6GYU - chains B and A of the 5 polymer chains in the assembly; structure by electron microscopy, 3.00 A resolution.

# Chain B
Molecule: Centromere DNA-binding protein complex CBF3 subunit B
Source organism: Saccharomyces cerevisiae (strain ATCC 204508 / S288c)
UniProt: P40969 (CBF3B_YEAST); residue numbers follow UniProt; this construct covers 1-608
Chain sequence (608 residues; each row starts with the number of its first residue):
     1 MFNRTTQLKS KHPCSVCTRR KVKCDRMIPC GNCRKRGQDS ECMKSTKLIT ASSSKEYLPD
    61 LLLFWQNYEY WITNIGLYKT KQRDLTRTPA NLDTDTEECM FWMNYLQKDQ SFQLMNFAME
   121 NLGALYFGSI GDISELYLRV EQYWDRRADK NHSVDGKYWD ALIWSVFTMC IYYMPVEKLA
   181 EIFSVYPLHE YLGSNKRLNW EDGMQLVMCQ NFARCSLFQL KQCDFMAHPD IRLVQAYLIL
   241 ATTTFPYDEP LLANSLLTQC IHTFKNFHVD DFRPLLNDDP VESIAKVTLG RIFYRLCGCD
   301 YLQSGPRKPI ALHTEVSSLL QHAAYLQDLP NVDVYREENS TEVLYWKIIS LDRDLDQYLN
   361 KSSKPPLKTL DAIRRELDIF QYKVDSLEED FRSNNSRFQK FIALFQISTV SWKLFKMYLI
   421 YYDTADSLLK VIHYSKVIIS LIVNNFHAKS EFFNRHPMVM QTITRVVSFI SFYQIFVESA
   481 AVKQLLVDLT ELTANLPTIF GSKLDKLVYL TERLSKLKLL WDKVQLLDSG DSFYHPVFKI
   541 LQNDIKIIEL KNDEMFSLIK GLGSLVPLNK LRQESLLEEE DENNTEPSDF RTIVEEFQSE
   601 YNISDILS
Not modelled in the structure: 320-330, 570-587
Disulfide bonds: C99-C215
Ion coordination: Zn2+ site 1: C14, C17, C24, C30; Zn2+ site 2: C14, C30, C33, C42
Curated features (UniProtKB/Swiss-Prot):
  - DNA-binding region: C14 to C42 (Zn(2)-C6 fungal-type)
  - modified residue: S575 (Phosphoserine)

# Chain A
Molecule: Centromere DNA-binding protein complex CBF3 subunit C
Source organism: Saccharomyces cerevisiae (strain ATCC 204508 / S288c)
UniProt: P35203 (CBF3C_YEAST); residues 1-478 here = UniProt positions 1-478
Chain sequence (478 residues; row label = number of the first residue in the row):
     1 MPSFNPVRFL ELPIDIRKEV YFHLDGNFCG AHPYPIDILY KSNDVELPGK PSYKRSKRSK
    61 KLLRYMYPVF ATYLNIFEYS PQLIEKWLEY AFWLRYDCLV LDCFKVNHLY DGTLIDALEW
   121 TYLDNELRLA YFNKASMLEV WYTFKEYKKW VIDSVAFDEL DLLNVSNIQF NIDNLTPQLV
   181 DKCLSILEQK DLFATIGEVQ FGQDEEVGEE KDVDVSGANS DENSSPSSTI KNKKRSASKR
   241 SHSDNGNVGA THNQLTSISV IRTIRSMESM KSLRKITVRG EKLYELLINF HGFRDNPGKT
   301 ISYIVKRRIN EIRLSRMNQI SRTGLADFTR WDNLQKLVLS RVAYIDLNSI VFPKNFKSLT
   361 MKRVSKIKWW NIEENILKEL KVDKRTFKSL YIKEDDSKFT KFFNLRHTRI KELDKSEINQ
   421 ITYLRCQAIV WLSFRTLNHI KLQNVSEVFN NIIVPRALFD SKRVEIYRCE KISQVLVI
Not modelled in the structure: 1-2, 50-54, 205-252

# Chain B / chain A interface
Contacting residue pairs - 46 pairs, chain B then chain A:
  L8(B) - E11(A)
  K9(B) - F157(A)
  S10(B) - F157(A)
  K11(B) - K105(A)
  K11(B) - S154(A)
  R26(B) - D153(A)  hydrogen bond (side chain-backbone)
  R26(B) - S154(A)
  R26(B) - F157(A)
  R273(B) - W431(A)
  R273(B) - T436(A)
  P274(B) - L424(A)  hydrophobic
  P274(B) - A428(A)
  L276(B) - R425(A)  hydrogen bond (backbone-side chain)
  L276(B) - I429(A)  hydrophobic
  P280(B) - I421(A)  hydrophobic
  I284(B) - Q420(A)
  V287(B) - L424(A)  hydrophobic
  R336(B) - W431(A)
  R336(B) - N438(A)
  R336(B) - S461(A)
  R336(B) - R463(A)
  E338(B) - A457(A)
  N339(B) - R456(A)
  N339(B) - A457(A)
  K347(B) - S461(A)  hydrogen bond
  K364(B) - E159(A)
  L367(B) - Y110(A)
  D371(B) - K18(A)  salt bridge
  D371(B) - Y110(A)
  R374(B) - D15(A)  salt bridge
  R375(B) - F402(A)
  R375(B) - K462(A)
  I379(B) - S461(A)
  I379(B) - K462(A)
  F380(B) - S461(A)
  Y382(B) - F402(A)  hydrophobic
  K383(B) - F399(A)
  K383(B) - D460(A)
  K383(B) - S461(A)  hydrogen bond
  D385(B) - K398(A)
  S386(B) - K398(A)
  S386(B) - F399(A)  hydrogen bond (side chain-backbone)
  T424(B) - P13(A)
  T424(B) - D15(A)
  A425(B) - P13(A)
  A425(B) - I16(A)  hydrophobic
Also at the interface, not in a pair above, chain B (37 interface residues in all): K47, L275, S283, E337, S340, S363, P366, K368, D423
Also at the interface, not in a pair above, chain A (36 interface residues in all): V7, D111, T113, A156, D161, E379, Q427

# Summary
The interface between chain B and chain A involves 37 residues on one side and 36 on the other; the contacts
include 5 hydrogen bonds and 2 salt bridges. Among the polar pairs are D371(B)-K18(A), R374(B)-D15(A) and
R26(B)-D153(A).
Here chain B is Centromere DNA-binding protein complex CBF3 subunit B and chain A is Centromere DNA-binding
protein complex CBF3 subunit C, both from Saccharomyces cerevisiae (strain ATCC 204508 / S288c). Entry 6GYU
(Cryo-EM structure of the CBF3-msk complex of the budding yeast kinetochore) was determined by electron
microscopy (same publication as 6GYP and 6GYS).
